8TML - chains G and A of the 9 polymer chains in the assembly; structure by electron microscopy, 3.40 A resolution.

== Chain G ==
Name: sAB C18 Light Chain
Organism: Homo sapiens
Chain sequence (215 residues; each row starts with the number of its first residue):
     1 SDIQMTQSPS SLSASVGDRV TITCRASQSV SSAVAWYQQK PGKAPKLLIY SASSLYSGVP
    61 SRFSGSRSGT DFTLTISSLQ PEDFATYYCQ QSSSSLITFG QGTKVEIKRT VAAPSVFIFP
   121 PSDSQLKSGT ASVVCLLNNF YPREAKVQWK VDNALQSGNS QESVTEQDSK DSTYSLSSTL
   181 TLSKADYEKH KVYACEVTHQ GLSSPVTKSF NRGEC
Unresolved in the structure: 1, 108-215
Disulfide bonds: Cys24-Cys89

== Chain A ==
Name: Cobalt/magnesium transport protein CorA
Organism: Thermotoga maritima
Reference sequence: Q9WZ31 (CORA_THEMA); residues 1-351 here = UniProt positions 1-351
Chain sequence (373 residues; numbered -21 to 351; the number before each row is that of its first residue; numbers below 1 keep their minus sign (Met-21 is residue -21)):
   -21 MGSSHHHHHH SSGRENLYFQ GHMEEKRLSA KKGLPPGTLV YTGKYREDFE IEVMNYSIEE
    39 FREFKTTDVE SVLPFRDSST PTWINITGIH RTDVVQRVGE FFGIHPLVLE DILNVHQRPK
    99 VEFFENYVFI VLKMFTYDKN LHELESEQVS LILTKNCVLM FQEKIGDVFD PVRERIRYNR
   159 GIIRKKRADY LLYSLIDALV DDYFVLLEKI DDEIDVLEEE VLERPEKETV QRTHQLKRNL
   219 VELRKTIWPL REVLSSLYRD VPPLIEKETV PYFRDVYDHT IQIADTVETF RDIVSGLLDV
   279 YLSSVSNKTN EVMKVLTIIA TIFMPLTFIA GIYGMNFEYM PELRWKWGYP VVLAVMGVIA
   339 VIMVVYFKKK KWL
Unresolved in the structure: -21 to 16
Construct notes: initiating methionine (-21); expression tag (-20 to 0)
Curated features (UniProtKB/Swiss-Prot):
  - motif: Gly312 to Asn314 (Probable selectivity filter)
  - site: Asn288 (Essential for ion permeation), Leu294 (Important for closing the ion permeation pathway in the closed state), Thr295 (Threonine that confers selectivity for Co(2+) transport)

== How chain G and chain A interact ==
Pairs across the interface (12):
  Ser29(G) - Glu186(A)
  Ser29(G) - Asp190(A)
  Val30(G) - Glu186(A)
  Ser31(G) - Glu186(A)
  Ser31(G) - Asp189(A)
  Arg67(G) - Asp189(A)  salt bridge
  Arg67(G) - Asp190(A)  salt bridge
  Arg67(G) - Asp193(A)  salt bridge
  Arg67(G) - Glu197(A)
  Ser68(G) - Glu197(A)
  Gly69(G) - Asp193(A)
  Gly69(G) - Val194(A)
Other interface residues (no listed pair), chain G (7 interface residues in all): Ser93

== Summary ==
7 residues of chain G face 6 of chain A across their interface; the contacts include 3 salt bridges. Polar
contacts include Arg67(G)-Asp189(A), Arg67(G)-Asp190(A) and Arg67(G)-Asp193(A).
Chain G is sAB C18 Light Chain (Homo sapiens) and chain A is Cobalt/magnesium transport protein CorA
(Thermotoga maritima); the structure, Cryo-EM structure of magnesium depleted CorA in complex with
conformation-specific synthetic antibody C18, State MGD-2B, was determined by electron microscopy.
